PDB entry 4ZT7 | X-ray diffraction, 2.40 A resolution | chain A

[Chain A]
Name: Methionyl-tRNA synthetase
From: Trypanosoma brucei brucei
Notes: EC 6.1.1.10
UniProt: Q38C91 (Q38C91_TRYB2); numbering as in UniProt (aligned over 237-773)
Chain sequence (542 residues; row label = number of the first residue in the row; note: 236 numbers in that range are skipped by the numbering (no residue carries them; nothing is unmodelled there); numbers below 1 keep their minus sign (Gly-4 is residue -4)):
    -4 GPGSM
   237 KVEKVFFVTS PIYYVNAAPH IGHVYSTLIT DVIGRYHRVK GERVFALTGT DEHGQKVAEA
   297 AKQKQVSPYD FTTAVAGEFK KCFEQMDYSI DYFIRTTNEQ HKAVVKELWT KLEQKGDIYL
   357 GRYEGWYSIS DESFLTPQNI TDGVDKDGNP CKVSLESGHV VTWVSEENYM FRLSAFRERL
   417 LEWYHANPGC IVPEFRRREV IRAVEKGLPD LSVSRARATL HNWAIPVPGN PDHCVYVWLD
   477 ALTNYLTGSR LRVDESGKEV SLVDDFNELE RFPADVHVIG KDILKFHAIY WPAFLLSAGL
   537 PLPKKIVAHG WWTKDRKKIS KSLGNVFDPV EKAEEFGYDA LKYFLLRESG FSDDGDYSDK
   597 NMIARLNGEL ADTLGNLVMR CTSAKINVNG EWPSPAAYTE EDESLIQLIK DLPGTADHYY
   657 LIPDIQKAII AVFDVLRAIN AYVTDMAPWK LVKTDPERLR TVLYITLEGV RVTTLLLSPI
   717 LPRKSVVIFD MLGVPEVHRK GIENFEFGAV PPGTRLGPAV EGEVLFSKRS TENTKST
Disordered / not traced: -4 to 0, 237, 551-560, 768-773
Sequence notes: expression tag (-4 to 0); conflict Thr309 (Ala in Q38C91), Val499 (Ala in Q38C91), Asn503 (Ser in Q38C91); engineered mutation Ala452 (Lys in Q38C91), Arg453 (Lys in Q38C91), Ala454 (Glu in Q38C91)
Modified residues: Cys470 (S-(dimethylarsenic)cysteine; CAS)
Ligand contacts: methionine (MET): Pro247, Ile248, Tyr249, Tyr250, Asp287, Trp474, Ala477, Leu478, Asn480, Tyr481, Asp518, Ile519, His523, Thr549, Lys550

[In short]
Ligands of chain A: methionine.
Chain A is Methionyl-tRNA synthetase (Trypanosoma brucei brucei); the structure, Trypanosoma brucei
methionyl-tRNA synthetase in complex with inhibitor
N-[(4R)-6,8-dichloro-1,2,3,4-tetrahydroquinolin-4-yl]-N'-(5-fluoro-3H-imidazo[4,5-b]pyridin-2-yl)propane-1,3-diamine
(Chem 1717), was determined by X-ray diffraction, deposited together with 4ZT2, 4ZT3, 4ZT4, 4ZT5 and 4ZT6.
